Entry 7BXT (electron microscopy, 4.20 A resolution (low resolution: residue-level contacts below are approximate; hydrogen-bond / salt-bridge calls are withheld)); this record covers chains A and J of the 14 polymer chains in the assembly.

# Chain A
Molecule: Histone H3, Histone H3-like centromeric protein A
Organism: Gallus gallus
UniProt: Q6XXM1 (CENPA_CHICK); residues 64-141 here correspond to UniProt positions 54-131 (UniProt number = residue number - 10)
Amino-acid sequence (144 residues; each row starts with the number of its first residue; numbers below 1 keep their minus sign (Gly-2 is residue -2)):
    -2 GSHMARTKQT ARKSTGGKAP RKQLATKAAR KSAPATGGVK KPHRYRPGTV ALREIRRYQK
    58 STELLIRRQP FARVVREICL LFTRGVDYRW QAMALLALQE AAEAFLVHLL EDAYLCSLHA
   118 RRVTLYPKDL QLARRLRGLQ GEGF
Disordered / not traced: -2 to 37, 141

# Chain J
Molecule: 145-nt DNA strand
Sequence (145 nucleotides; numbered 146 to 290; the number before each row is that of its first residue):
   146 ATCGATGTAT ATATCTGACT CGTGCCTGGA GACTAGGGAG TAATCCCCTT GGCGGTTAAA
   206 ACGCGGGGGA CAGCGCGTAC GTGCGTTTAA GCGGTGCTAG AGCTGTCTAC GACCAATTGA
   266 GCGGCCTCGG CACCGGGATT CTGAT

# Interface between chain A and chain J
Contacting residue pairs (20):
  Arg41(A) - DT227(J)
  Arg41(A) - DG228(J)
  Tyr42(A) - DT151(J)
  Tyr42(A) - DG228(J)
  Pro44(A) - DG226(J)
  Pro44(A) - DT227(J)
  Gly45(A) - DG226(J)
  Gly45(A) - DT227(J)
  Val47(A) - DT227(J)
  Val47(A) - DG228(J)
  Ala48(A) - DT227(J)
  Lys57(A) - DA154(J)
  Arg64(A) - DA235(J)
  Arg64(A) - DG236(J)
  Arg65(A) - DG236(J)
  Gln66(A) - DA235(J)
  Gln66(A) - DG236(J)
  Arg70(A) - DA235(J)
  Arg86(A) - DA244(J)
  Arg86(A) - DG245(J)
Interface residues without a listed pair, chain A (16 interface residues in all): His40, Thr46, Arg54, Pro67
Interface residues without a listed pair, chain J (11 interface residues in all): DG152, DT153

# Overview
Chain A and chain J form an interface of 16 and 11 residues respectively.
Chain A is Histone H3, Histone H3-like centromeric protein A (Gallus gallus) and chain J is a 145-nt DNA
strand; the structure, The cryo-EM structure of CENP-A nucleosome in complex with CENP-C peptide and CENP-N
N-terminal domain, was determined by electron microscopy, deposited together with 7BY0.
